PDB entry 1RJY | X-ray diffraction, 1.90 A resolution | chains A and P of the 3 polymer chains in the assembly

Chain A:
Name: H-2 class I histocompatibility antigen, K-B alpha chain
Source organism: Mus musculus
Notes: fragment: extracellular domain
UniProtKB: P01901 (HA1B_MOUSE); residues 1-280 here correspond to UniProt positions 22-301 (UniProt number = residue number + 21)
Sequence (280 residues; each row starts with the number of its first residue):
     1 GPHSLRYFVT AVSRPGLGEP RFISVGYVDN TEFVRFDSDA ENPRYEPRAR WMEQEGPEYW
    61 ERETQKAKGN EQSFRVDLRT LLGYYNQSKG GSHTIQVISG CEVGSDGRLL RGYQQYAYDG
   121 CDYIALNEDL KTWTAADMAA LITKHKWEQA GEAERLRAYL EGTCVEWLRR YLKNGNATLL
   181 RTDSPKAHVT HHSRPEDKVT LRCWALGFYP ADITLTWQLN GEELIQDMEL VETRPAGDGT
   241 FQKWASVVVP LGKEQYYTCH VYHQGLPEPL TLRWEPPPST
Disordered / not traced: 279-280
Sequence notes: engineered mutation Phe22 (Tyr43 in P01901), Ile23 (Met44 in P01901), Ser24 (Glu45 in P01901), Asn30 (Asp51 in P01901)
Swiss-Prot annotation at these positions:
  - region: Glu275 to Thr280 (Connecting peptide)
  - glycosylation (N-linked (GlcNAc...) asparagine): Asn86, Asn176
Disulfide bonds: Cys101-Cys164, Cys203-Cys259
Reported in the primary citation:
  - conformationally variable residues (side-chain flip): Tyr45

Chain P:
Name: Glycoprotein B
UniProtKB: P06436 (VGLB_HHV1F); residues 1-8 here correspond to UniProt positions 498-505 (UniProt number = residue number + 497)
Sequence (8 residues; row label = number of the first residue in the row):
     1 SSIEFARL

Interface between chain A and chain P:
Residue-residue contacts (42):
  Tyr7(A) with Ser1(P), hydrogen bond (side chain-backbone); Ser2(P), hydrogen bond (side chain-backbone)
  Val9(A) with Phe5(P), hydrophobic
  Tyr45(A) with Ser2(P)
  Glu63(A) with Ser1(P); Ser2(P), hydrogen bond (side chain-backbone)
  Lys66(A) with Ser1(P); Ser2(P), hydrogen bond (side chain-backbone)
  Asn70(A) with Ile3(P), hydrogen bond (side chain-backbone); Glu4(P); Phe5(P), hydrogen bond (side chain-backbone)
  Ser73(A) with Phe5(P); Arg7(P), hydrogen bond
  Phe74(A) with Phe5(P), hydrophobic
  Val76(A) with Arg7(P)
  Asp77(A) with Arg7(P); Leu8(P), hydrogen bond (side chain-backbone)
  Leu81(A) with Leu8(P), hydrophobic
  Tyr84(A) with Leu8(P), hydrogen bond (side chain-backbone)
  Val97(A) with Phe5(P), hydrophobic
  Ser99(A) with Ile3(P); Phe5(P)
  Gln114(A) with Phe5(P)
  Tyr116(A) with Phe5(P); Ala6(P); Leu8(P), hydrophobic
  Thr143(A) with Leu8(P), hydrogen bond (side chain-backbone)
  Lys146(A) with Leu8(P), hydrogen bond (side chain-backbone)
  Trp147(A) with Ala6(P); Arg7(P), hydrogen bond (side chain-backbone); Leu8(P), hydrophobic
  Glu152(A) with Ala6(P)
  Arg155(A) with Ile3(P); Glu4(P), hydrogen bond (side chain-backbone); Ala6(P)
  Leu156(A) with Ile3(P), hydrophobic
  Tyr159(A) with Ser1(P), hydrogen bond (side chain-backbone); Ser2(P); Ile3(P), hydrophobic
  Thr163(A) with Ser1(P)
  Trp167(A) with Ser1(P), hydrogen bond
  Tyr171(A) with Ser1(P), hydrogen bond (side chain-backbone)
Interface residues without a listed pair, chain A (31 interface residues in all): Leu5, Gln72, Thr80, Ile95, Tyr123
The authors on this interface:
  - residue pairs: Tyr45(A)-Ser2(P) (water-mediated contact), Glu63(A)-Ser2(P) (hydrogen bond)

In short:
Chain A and chain P form an interface of 31 and 8 residues respectively, with 16 hydrogen bonds. Among the
polar pairs are Tyr7(A)-Ser1(P), Tyr7(A)-Ser2(P) and Glu63(A)-Ser2(P). The authors report a water-mediated
contact between Tyr45(A) and Ser2(P); a hydrogen bond between Glu63(A) and Ser2(P). The paper reports
conformational variability at Tyr45(A).
Chain A is H-2 class I histocompatibility antigen, K-B alpha chain (Mus musculus) and chain P is Glycoprotein
B; the structure, Mhc Class I Natural Mutant H-2Kbm8 Heavy Chain Complexed With beta-2 Microglobulin and
Herpes Simplex Virus ..., was determined by X-ray diffraction, deposited together with 1RJZ, 1RK0 and 1RK1.
